7QJ2 - chains F and T of the 22 polymer chains in the assembly; structure by electron microscopy, 8.60 A resolution (very low resolution: no residue pairs are listed; an interface is given only as per-side residue counts).

[Chain F]
Name: Gamma-tubulin complex component 3
Source organism: Homo sapiens
Reference sequence: Q96CW5 (GCP3_HUMAN); residue numbers follow UniProt; this construct covers 1-907
Amino-acid sequence (907 residues; each row starts with the number of its first residue):
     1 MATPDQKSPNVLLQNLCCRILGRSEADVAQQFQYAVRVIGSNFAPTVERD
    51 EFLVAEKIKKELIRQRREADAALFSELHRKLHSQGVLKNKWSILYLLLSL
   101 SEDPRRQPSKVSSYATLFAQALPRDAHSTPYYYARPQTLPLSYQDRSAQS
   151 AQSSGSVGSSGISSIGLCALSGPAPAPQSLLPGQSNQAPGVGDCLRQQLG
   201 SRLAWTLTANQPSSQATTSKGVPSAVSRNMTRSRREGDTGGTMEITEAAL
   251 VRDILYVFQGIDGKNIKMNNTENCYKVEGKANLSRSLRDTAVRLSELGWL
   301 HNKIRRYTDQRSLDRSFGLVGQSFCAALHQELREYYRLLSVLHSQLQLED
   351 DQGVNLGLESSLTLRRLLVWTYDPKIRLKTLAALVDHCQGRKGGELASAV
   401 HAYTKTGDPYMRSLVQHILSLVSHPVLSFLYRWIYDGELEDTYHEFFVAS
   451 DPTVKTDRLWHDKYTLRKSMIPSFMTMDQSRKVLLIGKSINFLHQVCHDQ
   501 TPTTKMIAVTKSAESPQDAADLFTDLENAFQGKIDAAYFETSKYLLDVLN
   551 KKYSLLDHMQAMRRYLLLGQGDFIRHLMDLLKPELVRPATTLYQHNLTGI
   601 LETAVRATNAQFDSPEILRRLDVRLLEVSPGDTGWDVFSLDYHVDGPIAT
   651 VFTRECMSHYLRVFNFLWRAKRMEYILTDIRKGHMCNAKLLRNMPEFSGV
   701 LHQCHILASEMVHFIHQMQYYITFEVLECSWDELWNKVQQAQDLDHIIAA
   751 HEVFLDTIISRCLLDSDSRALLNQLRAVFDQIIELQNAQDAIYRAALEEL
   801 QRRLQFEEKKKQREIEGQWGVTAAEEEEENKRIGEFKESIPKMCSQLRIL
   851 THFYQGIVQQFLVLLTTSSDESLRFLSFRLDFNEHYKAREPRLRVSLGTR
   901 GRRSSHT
Disordered / not traced: 1-244, 348-361, 506-523, 812-826, 891-907
Curated features (UniProtKB/Swiss-Prot):
  - modified residue: Ala2 (N-acetylalanine), Ser113 (Phosphoserine)

[Chain T]
Name: Tubulin gamma-1 chain
Source organism: Homo sapiens
Reference sequence: P23258 (TBG1_HUMAN); residue numbers follow UniProt; this construct covers 1-451
Amino-acid sequence (451 residues; each row starts with the number of its first residue):
     1 MPREIITLQLGQCGNQIGFEFWKQLCAEHGISPEGIVEEFATEGTDRKDV
    51 FFYQADDEHYIPRAVLLDLEPRVIHSILNSPYAKLYNPENIYLSEHGGGA
   101 GNNWASGFSQGEKIHEDIFDIIDREADGSDSLEGFVLCHSIAGGTGSGLG
   151 SYLLERLNDRYPKKLVQTYSVFPNQDEMSDVVVQPYNSLLTLKRLTQNAD
   201 CVVVLDNTALNRIATDRLHIQNPSFSQINQLVSTIMSASTTTLRYPGYMN
   251 NDLIGLIASLIPTPRLHFLMTGYTPLTTDQSVASVRKTTVLDVMRRLLQP
   301 KNVMVSTGRDRQTNHCYIAILNIIQGEVDPTQVHKSLQRIRERKLANFIP
   351 WGPASIQVALSRKSPYLPSAHRVSGLMMANHTSISSLFERTCRQYDKLRK
   401 REAFLEQFRKEDMFKDNFDEMDTSREIVQQLIDEYHAATRPDYISWGTQE
   451 Q
Disordered / not traced: 1-2, 42-44, 94-100, 178-179, 280-286, 307-312, 448-451
Curated features (UniProtKB/Swiss-Prot):
  - binding site (GTP): Ala142 to Gly148
  - modified residue: Ser131 (Phosphoserine)
  - natural variant: Tyr92 (Y92C: In CDCBM4), Thr331 (T331P: In CDCBM4), Leu387 (L387P: In CDCBM4)

[Chain F / chain T interface]
At this resolution (9 A) residue pairs are not listed: 48 residues of chain F and 45 of chain T lie at the interface.

[In short]
48 residues of chain F face 45 of chain T across their interface. Curated annotation (UniProt) lists 7
GTP-binding residues on chain T.
Chain F is Gamma-tubulin complex component 3 and chain T is Tubulin gamma-1 chain, both from Homo sapiens; the
structure, Structure of recombinant human gamma-Tubulin Ring Complex 8-spoked assembly intermediate (spokes
5-12), was determined by electron microscopy together with 7QJ0, 7QJ1, 7QJ3, 7QJ4, 7QJD and 7QJE from the same
study.
